1BSP - chains A and B; structure by X-ray diffraction, 2.50 A resolution.

# Chain A (and B)
Protein: Thymidylate synthase A
From: Bacillus subtilis
Notes: EC 2.1.1.45; chain B of this document is another copy of the same molecule, construct and numbering; everything in this record applies to it too
Reference sequence: P42326 (TYSA_BACSU); residues 2-279 here = UniProt positions 2-279
Amino-acid sequence (278 residues; numbered 2 to 279; the number before each row is that of its first residue):
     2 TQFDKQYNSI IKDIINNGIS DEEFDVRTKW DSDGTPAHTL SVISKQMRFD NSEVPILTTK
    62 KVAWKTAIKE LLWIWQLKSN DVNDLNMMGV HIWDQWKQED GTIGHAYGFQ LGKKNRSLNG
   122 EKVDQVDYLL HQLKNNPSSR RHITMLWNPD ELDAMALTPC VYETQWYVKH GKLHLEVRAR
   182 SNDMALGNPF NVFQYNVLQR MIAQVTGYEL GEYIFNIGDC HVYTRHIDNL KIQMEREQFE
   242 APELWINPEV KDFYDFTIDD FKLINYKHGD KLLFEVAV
Unresolved in the structure: 23 (chain B: fully traced)

# How chain A and chain B interact
Contacting residue pairs - 92 pairs, chain A then chain B:
  I20(A) - K170(B)
  I20(A) - H171(B)
  S21(A) - H171(B)  hydrogen bond (backbone-side chain)
  D26(A) - S139(B)  hydrogen bond
  T40(A) - R141(B)
  S42(A) - K170(B)  hydrogen bond
  I44(A) - R49(B)  hydrogen bond (backbone-side chain)
  I44(A) - Y168(B)  hydrophobic
  I44(A) - K170(B)
  I44(A) - H175(B)
  S45(A) - Q47(B)  hydrogen bond
  S45(A) - R49(B)  hydrogen bond (backbone-side chain)
  S45(A) - E177(B)  hydrogen bond
  S45(A) - I215(B)
  Q47(A) - S45(B)  hydrogen bond
  R49(A) - I44(B)  hydrogen bond (side chain-backbone)
  R49(A) - S45(B)  hydrogen bond (side chain-backbone)
  K114(A) - D151(B)  salt bridge
  N116(A) - P150(B)
  N116(A) - D151(B)  hydrogen bond
  N116(A) - D154(B)
  R117(A) - L153(B)
  R117(A) - D154(B)  salt bridge
  S118(A) - D154(B)  hydrogen bond (backbone-side chain)
  Q126(A) - P150(B)
  P138(A) - F25(B)  hydrophobic
  S139(A) - F25(B)
  S139(A) - D26(B)
  R141(A) - T29(B)
  R141(A) - T40(B)  hydrogen bond
  R141(A) - R181(B)  hydrogen bond (backbone-side chain)
  R141(A) - S182(B)
  R141(A) - D220(B)
  R141(A) - H222(B)
  R141(A) - Y224(B)
  R142(A) - T159(B)  hydrogen bond
  R142(A) - R181(B)
  I144(A) - W148(B)
  I144(A) - R181(B)
  M146(A) - M146(B)  hydrophobic
  M146(A) - W148(B)
  M146(A) - P150(B)
  W148(A) - R142(B)
  W148(A) - I144(B)
  W148(A) - M146(B)
  N149(A) - N149(B)
  N149(A) - P150(B)
  N149(A) - D151(B)  hydrogen bond
  P150(A) - N116(B)
  P150(A) - Q126(B)
  P150(A) - N149(B)
  D151(A) - K114(B)  salt bridge
  D151(A) - N116(B)
  D151(A) - N149(B)  hydrogen bond
  L153(A) - R117(B)
  D154(A) - N116(B)
  D154(A) - R117(B)  salt bridge
  D154(A) - S118(B)  hydrogen bond (side chain-backbone)
  T159(A) - R142(B)  hydrogen bond
  Y163(A) - E164(B)  hydrogen bond
  E164(A) - Y163(B)  hydrogen bond
  E164(A) - E164(B)
  Q166(A) - R179(B)  hydrogen bond
  Q166(A) - R181(B)
  Q166(A) - G219(B)
  Y168(A) - I44(B)  hydrophobic
  Y168(A) - R179(B)  hydrogen bond
  Y168(A) - G219(B)
  Y168(A) - D220(B)
  K170(A) - S42(B)  hydrogen bond
  K170(A) - I44(B)
  K170(A) - D220(B)  salt bridge
  H171(A) - E24(B)
  H175(A) - I44(B)
  E177(A) - S45(B)  hydrogen bond
  E177(A) - R179(B)  salt bridge
  E177(A) - G219(B)
  R179(A) - Q166(B)  hydrogen bond
  R179(A) - Y168(B)  hydrogen bond
  R179(A) - E177(B)  salt bridge
  R181(A) - R141(B)  hydrogen bond (side chain-backbone)
  R181(A) - R142(B)
  R181(A) - I144(B)
  R181(A) - Q166(B)
  S182(A) - R141(B)
  I215(A) - I44(B)  hydrophobic
  I215(A) - S45(B)
  G219(A) - Q166(B)
  G219(A) - Y168(B)
  D220(A) - R141(B)  salt bridge
  D220(A) - K170(B)  salt bridge
  H222(A) - R141(B)
Also at the interface, not in a pair above, chain A (45 interface residues in all): V27, E152, V169
Also at the interface, not in a pair above, chain B (47 interface residues in all): I20, R28, Q111, K123

# Summary
Chain A and chain B form an interface of 45 and 47 residues respectively; the contacts include 28 hydrogen
bonds and 9 salt bridges. Polar contacts include K114(A)-D151(B), R117(A)-D154(B) and K170(A)-D220(B).
Chain A and chain B are both Thymidylate synthase A (Bacillus subtilis); the structure, Thermostable
thymidylate synthase A from bacillus subtilis, was determined by X-ray diffraction (same publication as 1BKO,
1BKP and 1BSF).
